PDB entry 1H9Q | X-ray diffraction, 2.20 A resolution | chain A

[Chain A]
Name: Carbonic anhydrase II
From: Homo sapiens
Notes: EC 4.2.1.1
UniProtKB: P00918 (CAH2_HUMAN); the author numbering skips numbers that UniProt does not, so the offset changes along the chain: 2-125 = UniProt 1-124; 127-261 = UniProt 125-259
Amino-acid sequence (259 residues; each row starts with the number of its first residue; note: 1 number in that range is skipped by the numbering (no residue carries it; nothing is unmodelled there)):
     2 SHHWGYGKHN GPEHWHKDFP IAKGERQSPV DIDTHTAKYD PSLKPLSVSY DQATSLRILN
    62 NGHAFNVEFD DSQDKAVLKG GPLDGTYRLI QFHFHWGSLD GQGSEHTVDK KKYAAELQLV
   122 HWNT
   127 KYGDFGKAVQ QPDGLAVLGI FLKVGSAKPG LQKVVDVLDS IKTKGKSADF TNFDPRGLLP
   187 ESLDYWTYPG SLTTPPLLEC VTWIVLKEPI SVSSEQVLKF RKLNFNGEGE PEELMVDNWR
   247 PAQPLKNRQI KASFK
Not modelled in the structure: 2-4, 261
Sequence notes: engineered mutation Q119 (His118 in P00918)
Ion coordination: Zn2+: H94, H96, Q119

[Overview]
The Zn2+ site is built by H94, H96 and Q119.
Chain A is Carbonic anhydrase II (Homo sapiens); the structure, H119Q carbonic anhydrase II, was determined by
X-ray diffraction (same publication as 1H4N and 1H9N).
